8ASJ - chains A and B of the 8 polymer chains in the assembly; structure by electron microscopy, 3.75 A resolution.

== Chain A ==
Molecule: Ubiquinol-cytochrome c reductase iron-sulfur subunit
From: Cereibacter sphaeroides 2.4.1
Notes: EC 7.1.1.8
UniProt: Q3IY09 (Q3IY09_CERS4); residues 1-187 here = UniProt positions 1-187
Chain sequence (187 residues; each row starts with the number of its first residue):
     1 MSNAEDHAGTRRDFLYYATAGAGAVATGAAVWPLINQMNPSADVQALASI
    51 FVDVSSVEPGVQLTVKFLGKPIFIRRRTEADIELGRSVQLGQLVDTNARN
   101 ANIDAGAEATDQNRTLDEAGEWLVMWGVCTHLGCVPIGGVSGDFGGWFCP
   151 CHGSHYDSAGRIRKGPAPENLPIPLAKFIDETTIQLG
Not modelled in the structure: 1-8
Cystine bridges: Cys134-Cys151
Ion coordination: 2Fe-2S cluster Fe: Cys129, His131, Cys149, His152
Ligand contacts:
  - 2Fe-2S cluster (FES): Cys129, His131, Leu132, Gly133, Cys134, Cys149, Cys151, His152, Gly153, Ser154
  - ubiquinone-10 (U10): Leu34, Ile35, Gln37, Met38, Cys151, His152

== Chain B ==
Molecule: Cytochrome b
From: Cereibacter sphaeroides 2.4.1
UniProt: Q3IY10 (Q3IY10_CERS4); residue numbers follow UniProt; this construct covers 1-445
Chain sequence (445 residues; row label = number of the first residue in the row):
     1 MSGIPHDHYEPRTGIEKWLHSRLPIVALAYDTIMIPTPRNLNWMWIWGVV
    51 LAFCLVLQIVTGIVLAMHYTPHVDLAFASVEHIMRNVNGGFMLRYLHANG
   101 ASLFFIAVYLHIFRGLYYGSYKAPREVTWIVGMLIYLAMMATAFMGYVLP
   151 WGQMSFWGATVITGLFGAIPGIGHSIQTWLLGGPAVDNATLNRFFSLHYL
   201 LPFVIAALVAIHIWAFHSTGNNNPTGVEVRRTSKAEAQKDTVPFWPYFII
   251 KDVFALAVVLLVFFAIVGFMPNYLGHPDNYIEANPLSTPAHIVPEWYFLP
   301 FYAILRAFTADVWVVQIANFISFGIIDAKFFGVLAMFGAILVMALVPWLD
   351 TSPVRSGRYRPMFKIYFWLLAADFVILTWVGAQQTTFPYDWISLIASAYW
   401 FAYFLVILPILGAIEKPVAPPATIEEDFNAHYSPATGGTKTVVAE
Not modelled in the structure: 434-445
Ion coordination: heme Fe site 1: His97, His198; heme Fe site 2: His111, His212
Ligand contacts:
  - heme (HEM), molecule 1: Trp45, Trp47, Gly48, Val49, Leu51, Ala52, Phe104, Val108, His111, Ile112, Arg114, Ser120, Tyr121, Arg125, Thr128, Trp129, Gly132, Met133, Ile135, Tyr136, Met139, Ile205, Val209, His212, Phe216, Thr219, Gly220, Asn221, Asn222
  - heme (HEM), molecule 2: Leu55, Gln58, Ile59, Gly62, Ile63, Leu65, Ala66, Tyr69, Val80, Arg94, His97, Ala98, Ala101, Phe104, Thr142, Ala143, Gly146, Tyr147, Leu149, Pro150, Phe195, His198, Tyr199, Pro202, Ile205, Tyr297
  - ubiquinone-10 (U10): Ile63, Val64, Met67
Reported in the primary citation:
  - conformationally variable residues (loop rearrangement, side-chain flip): Pro285 to Trp296

== How chain A and chain B interact ==
Pairs across the interface - 16 pairs, chain A then chain B:
  Leu34(A) with Val64(B), hydrophobic; Leu93(B), hydrophobic
  Asn36(A) with Asn88(B), hydrogen bond (backbone-side chain)
  Gln37(A) with Val64(B); Met67(B); His68(B), hydrogen bond; Val87(B); Asn88(B); Leu93(B)
  Met38(A) with Met67(B), hydrophobic
  Asn39(A) with Asn88(B)
  Ser41(A) with His82(B); Asn86(B)
  Ala42(A) with Asn86(B), hydrogen bond (backbone-backbone)
  Asp43(A) with His82(B), salt bridge; Asn86(B)
Also at the interface, not in a pair above, chain A (9 interface residues in all): Pro40
Also at the interface, not in a pair above, chain B (9 interface residues in all): Val60

== In short ==
Chain A and chain B each contribute 9 residues to their interface; the contacts include 3 hydrogen bonds and 1
salt bridge. Polar pairs include Asp43(A)-His82(B), Asn36(A)-Asn88(B) and Gln37(A)-His68(B). Ubiquinone-10 is
bound between chain A and chain B. Bound to chain A: 2Fe-2S cluster. Ligands of chain B: heme. From the paper:
conformational variability at Pro285(B).
Here chain A is Ubiquinol-cytochrome c reductase iron-sulfur subunit and chain B is Cytochrome b, both from
Cereibacter sphaeroides 2.4.1. Entry 8ASJ (Four subunit cytochrome b-c1 complex from Rhodobacter sphaeroides
in native nanodiscs - focussed refinement in the ...) was determined by electron microscopy (same publication
as 8ASI).
